PDB entry 8H40 | electron microscopy, 3.60 A resolution | chains 2 and X of the 11 polymer chains in the assembly

Chain 2:
Molecule: 125-nt DNA strand
Sequence (125 nucleotides; each row starts with the number of its first residue):
     1 CCTGCATCCG TGAGTCGAGG GTAATAACAG AAAAATTTTC CTGAATTTTG TATAAGTAGC
    61 TACAAAATTC TCGTATTAAT GCGTTTTTTG CATAGAGAAT ATGCGTTTTT TGCATTACAC
   121 TTAAC
Not modelled in the structure: 1-2, 14-25, 69-125

Chain X:
Molecule: NtcA
Reference sequence: P0A4U6 (NTCA_NOSS1); residue numbers follow UniProt; this construct covers 1-223
Chain sequence (223 residues; numbered 1 to 223; the number before each row is that of its first residue):
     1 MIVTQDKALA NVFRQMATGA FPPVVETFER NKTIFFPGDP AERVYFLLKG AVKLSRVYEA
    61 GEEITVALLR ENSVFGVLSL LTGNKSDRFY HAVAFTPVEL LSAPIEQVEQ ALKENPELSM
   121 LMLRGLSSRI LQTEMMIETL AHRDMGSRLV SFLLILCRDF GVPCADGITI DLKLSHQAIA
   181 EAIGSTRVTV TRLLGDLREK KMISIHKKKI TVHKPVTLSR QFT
Not modelled in the structure: 1-24, 221-223
Swiss-Prot annotation at these positions:
  - DNA-binding region: His176 to Gly195 (H-T-H motif)
Reported in the primary citation:
  - binding site for the 125-nt DNA strand: Arg192
  - mutagenesis - R187A/V188A/R192A: decreased binding to the 125-nt DNA strand

Interface between chain 2 and chain X:
Contacting residue pairs - 12 pairs, chain 2 then chain X:
  DT48(2) with His176(X), hydrogen bond to the phosphate
  DT49(2) with Leu174(X), phosphate contact; Ser175(X), phosphate contact; His176(X), salt bridge to the phosphate; Val190(X), phosphate contact; Lys208(X), phosphate contact
  DG50(2) with His176(X), salt bridge to the phosphate; Val190(X), phosphate contact
  DT51(2) with Val190(X), phosphate contact; Leu194(X), phosphate contact
  DA52(2) with Arg187(X), base contact
  DT53(2) with Arg187(X), base contact

Summary:
6 residues of chain 2 face 7 of chain X across their interface; the contacts include 1 hydrogen bond and 2
salt bridges. Polar contacts include DT48(2)-His176(X), DT49(2)-His176(X) and DG50(2)-His176(X). From the
paper: a binding site for the 125-nt DNA strand at Arg192(X); R187A/V188A/R192A of chain X reduce binding to
the 125-nt DNA strand.
Chain 2 is a 125-nt DNA strand and chain X is NtcA; the structure, Cryo-EM structure of the transcription
activation complex NtcA-TAC, was determined by electron microscopy, deposited together with 8H3V and 8H3Z.
